PDB entry 4YDG | X-ray diffraction, 3.25 A resolution | chains A and B

Chain A (and B):
Name: HTLV-1 protease
Organism: Human T-cell leukemia virus 1 (strain Japan ATK-1 subtype A)
Notes: EC 3.4.23.-, 2.7.7.49, 2.7.7.7, 3.1.26.4; chain B of this document is another copy of the same molecule, construct and numbering; everything in this record applies to it too
UniProtKB: P03362 (POL_HTL1A); residues 1-116 here correspond to UniProt positions 450-565 (UniProt number = residue number + 449)
Chain sequence (116 residues; numbered 1 to 116; the number before each row is that of its first residue):
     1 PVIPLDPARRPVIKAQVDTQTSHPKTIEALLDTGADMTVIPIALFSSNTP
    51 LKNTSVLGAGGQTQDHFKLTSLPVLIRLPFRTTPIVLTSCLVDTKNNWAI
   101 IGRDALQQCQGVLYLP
Not modelled in the structure: 55-62 (chain B: 58-62)
Construct notes: engineered mutation Ile40 (Leu489 in P03362)
Small-molecule neighbours: G3G (n,n'-(3S,4S)-pyrrolidine-3,4-diylbis(4-amino-N-benzylbenzenesulfonamide)): Leu30, Asp32, Gly34, Ala35, Asp36, Met37, Val39, Leu91, Trp98, Ile100

Chain A / chain B interface:
Residue-residue contacts - 76 pairs, chain A then chain B:
  Pro1(A) with Leu113(B); Tyr114(B); Leu115(B), hydrogen bond (backbone-backbone)
  Val2(A) with Val112(B), hydrophobic; Leu113(B); Tyr114(B), hydrophobic
  Ile3(A) with Val112(B); Leu113(B), hydrogen bond (backbone-backbone)
  Pro4(A) with Val112(B), hydrophobic
  Leu5(A) with Thr33(B); Leu106(B), hydrophobic; Gln107(B); Gly111(B); Val112(B)
  Asp6(A) with Arg103(B), hydrogen bond (backbone-side chain); Gln107(B)
  Pro7(A) with Asp36(B); Arg103(B), hydrogen bond (backbone-side chain); Asp104(B); Gln107(B)
  Arg10(A) with Asp36(B), salt bridge; Arg103(B)
  Pro11(A) with Thr33(B); Arg103(B)
  Leu31(A) with Thr33(B), hydrogen bond (backbone-side chain); Leu113(B), hydrophobic; Leu115(B), hydrophobic
  Asp32(A) with Asp32(B); Thr33(B); Gly34(B)
  Thr33(A) with Leu5(B); Pro11(B); Leu31(B), hydrogen bond (side chain-backbone); Asp32(B); Thr33(B), hydrogen bond (backbone-side chain); Leu113(B)
  Gly34(A) with Asp32(B)
  Asp36(A) with Pro7(B); Arg10(B), salt bridge
  Phe80(A) with Leu115(B), hydrophobic; Pro116(B)
  Trp98(A) with Leu57(B), hydrophobic
  Arg103(A) with Asp6(B), hydrogen bond (side chain-backbone); Pro7(B); Arg9(B); Arg10(B); Pro11(B)
  Asp104(A) with Pro7(B)
  Leu106(A) with Leu5(B), hydrophobic
  Gln107(A) with Leu5(B); Asp6(B), hydrogen bond; Pro7(B)
  Cys109(A) with Pro116(B)
  Gln110(A) with Pro116(B)
  Gly111(A) with Leu5(B); Tyr114(B)
  Val112(A) with Val2(B), hydrophobic; Ile3(B); Leu113(B); Tyr114(B), hydrogen bond (backbone-backbone)
  Leu113(A) with Pro1(B); Val2(B); Ile3(B), hydrogen bond (backbone-backbone); Thr33(B); Val112(B)
  Tyr114(A) with Val2(B), hydrophobic; Gly111(B); Val112(B), hydrogen bond (backbone-backbone)
  Leu115(A) with Pro1(B), hydrogen bond (backbone-backbone); Ile3(B), hydrophobic; Phe80(B), hydrophobic; Leu106(B), hydrophobic; Gly111(B)
  Pro116(A) with Arg81(B); Cys109(B); Gln110(B)
Other interface residues (no listed pair), chain A (33 interface residues in all): Arg9, Ile13, Leu30, Leu78, Arg81
Other interface residues (no listed pair), chain B (31 interface residues in all): Pro4, Leu30

Summary:
Chain A and chain B form an interface of 33 and 31 residues respectively, with 13 hydrogen bonds and 2 salt
bridges. Among the polar pairs are Arg10(A)-Asp36(B), Asp6(A)-Arg103(B) and Pro7(A)-Arg103(B). Bound to chain
A: compound G3G.
Both chains are HTLV-1 protease (Human T-cell leukemia virus 1 (strain Japan ATK-1 subtype A)). Entry 4YDG
(Crystal structure of compound 10 in complex with HTLV-1 Protease) was determined by X-ray diffraction
together with 4YDF from the same study.
